Entry 6X4Y (electron microscopy, 3.60 A resolution); this record covers chains J and R of the 9 polymer chains in the assembly.

# Chain J
Protein: DNA-directed RNA polymerase subunit beta'
From: Escherichia coli
Notes: EC 2.7.7.6
UniProt: A0A4S1NBU2 (A0A4S1NBU2_ECOLX); residues 1-1407 here = UniProt positions 1-1407
Sequence (1407 residues; numbered 1 to 1407; the number before each row is that of its first residue):
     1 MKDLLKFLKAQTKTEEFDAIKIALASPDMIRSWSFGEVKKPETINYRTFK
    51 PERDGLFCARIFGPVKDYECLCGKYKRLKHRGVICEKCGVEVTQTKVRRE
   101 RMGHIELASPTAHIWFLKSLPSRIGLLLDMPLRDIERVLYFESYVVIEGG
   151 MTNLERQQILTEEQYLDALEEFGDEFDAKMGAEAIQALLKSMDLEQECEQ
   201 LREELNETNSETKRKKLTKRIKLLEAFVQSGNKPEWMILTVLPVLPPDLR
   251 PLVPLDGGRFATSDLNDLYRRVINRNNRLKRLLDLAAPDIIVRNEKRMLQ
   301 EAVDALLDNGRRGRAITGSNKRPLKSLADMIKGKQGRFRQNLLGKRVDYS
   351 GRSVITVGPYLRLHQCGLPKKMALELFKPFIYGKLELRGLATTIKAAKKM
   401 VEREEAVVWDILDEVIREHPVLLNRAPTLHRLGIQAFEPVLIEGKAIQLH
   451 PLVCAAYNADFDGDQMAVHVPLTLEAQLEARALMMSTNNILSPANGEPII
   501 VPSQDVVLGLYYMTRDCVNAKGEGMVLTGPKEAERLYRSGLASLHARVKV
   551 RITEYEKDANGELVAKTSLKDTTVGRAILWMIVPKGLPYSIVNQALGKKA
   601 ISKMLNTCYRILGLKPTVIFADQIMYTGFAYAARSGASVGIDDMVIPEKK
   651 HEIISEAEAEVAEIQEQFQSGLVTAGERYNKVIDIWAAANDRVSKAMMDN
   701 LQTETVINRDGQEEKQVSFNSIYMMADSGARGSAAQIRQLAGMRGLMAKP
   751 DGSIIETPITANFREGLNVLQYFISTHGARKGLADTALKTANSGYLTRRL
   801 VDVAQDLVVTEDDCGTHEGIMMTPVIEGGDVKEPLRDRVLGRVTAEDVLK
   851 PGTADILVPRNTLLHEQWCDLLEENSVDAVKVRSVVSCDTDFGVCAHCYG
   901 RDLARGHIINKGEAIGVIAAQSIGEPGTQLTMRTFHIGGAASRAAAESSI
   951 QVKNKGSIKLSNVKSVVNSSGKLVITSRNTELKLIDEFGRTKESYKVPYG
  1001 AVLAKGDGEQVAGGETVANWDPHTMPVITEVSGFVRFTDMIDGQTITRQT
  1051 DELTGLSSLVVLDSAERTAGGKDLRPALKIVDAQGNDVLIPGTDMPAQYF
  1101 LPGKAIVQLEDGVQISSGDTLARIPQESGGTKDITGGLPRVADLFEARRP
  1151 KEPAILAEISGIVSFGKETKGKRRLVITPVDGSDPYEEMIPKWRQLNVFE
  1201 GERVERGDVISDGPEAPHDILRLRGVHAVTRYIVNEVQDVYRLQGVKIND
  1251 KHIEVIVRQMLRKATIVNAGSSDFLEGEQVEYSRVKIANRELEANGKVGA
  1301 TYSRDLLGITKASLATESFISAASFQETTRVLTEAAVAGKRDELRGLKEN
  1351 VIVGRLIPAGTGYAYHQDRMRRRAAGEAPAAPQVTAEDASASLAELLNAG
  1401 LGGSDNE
Disordered / not traced: 1-15, 934-947, 1127-1134, 1374-1407
Construct notes: conflict Val1384 (Met in A0A4S1NBU2)
Ion coordination: Zn2+ site 1: Cys70, Cys72, Cys85, Cys88; Mg2+: Asp460, Asp464 (shared with A20(R) of chain R); Zn2+ site 2: Cys814, Cys888, Cys895, Cys898

# Chain R
Molecule: 21-nt RNA strand
Sequence (21 nucleotides; numbered 1 to 21; the number before each row is that of its first residue):
     1 GCAUUCAAAGCGGAGAGGUAC
Disordered / not traced: 1-10, 21
Ion coordination: Mg2+: A20 (shared with Asp460(J), Asp464(J) of chain J)

# Chain J / chain R interface
Residue-residue contacts - 9 pairs, chain J then chain R:
  Leu255(J) with G12(R), base contact
  Arg322(J) with G13(R), hydrogen bond to the sugar; A14(R), sugar contact
  Arg425(J) with A20(R), hydrogen bond to the sugar
  Asp460(J) with A20(R), phosphate contact
  Asp462(J) with A20(R), phosphate contact
  Gly463(J) with U19(R), sugar contact
  Asp464(J) with A20(R), hydrogen bond to the sugar
  Gln465(J) with U19(R), base contact
Interface residues without a listed pair, chain J (9 interface residues in all): Ala426

# Summary
9 residues of chain J face 5 of chain R across their interface, with 3 hydrogen bonds. Among the polar pairs
are Arg322(J)-G13(R), Arg425(J)-A20(R) and Asp464(J)-A20(R). Cys70(J), Cys72(J), Cys85(J) and Cys88(J) form
the Zn2+ site 1. Asp460(J), Asp464(J) and A20(R) coordinate Mg2+.
Chain J is DNA-directed RNA polymerase subunit beta' (Escherichia coli) and chain R is a 21-nt RNA strand; the
structure, Mfd-bound E.coli RNA polymerase elongation complex - IV state, was determined by electron
microscopy (same publication as 6X26, 6X2F, 6X2N, 6X43, 6X4W and 6X50).
